Entry 7S0T (electron microscopy, 3.05 A resolution); this record covers chains A and P of the 7 polymer chains in the assembly.

Chain A:
Protein: DNA polymerase zeta catalytic subunit
From: Saccharomyces cerevisiae
Notes: EC 2.7.7.7
UniProtKB: P14284 (DPOZ_YEAST); residue numbers follow UniProt; this construct covers 1-1504
Sequence (1538 residues; each row starts with the number of its first residue; numbers below 1 keep their minus sign (Met-33 is residue -33)):
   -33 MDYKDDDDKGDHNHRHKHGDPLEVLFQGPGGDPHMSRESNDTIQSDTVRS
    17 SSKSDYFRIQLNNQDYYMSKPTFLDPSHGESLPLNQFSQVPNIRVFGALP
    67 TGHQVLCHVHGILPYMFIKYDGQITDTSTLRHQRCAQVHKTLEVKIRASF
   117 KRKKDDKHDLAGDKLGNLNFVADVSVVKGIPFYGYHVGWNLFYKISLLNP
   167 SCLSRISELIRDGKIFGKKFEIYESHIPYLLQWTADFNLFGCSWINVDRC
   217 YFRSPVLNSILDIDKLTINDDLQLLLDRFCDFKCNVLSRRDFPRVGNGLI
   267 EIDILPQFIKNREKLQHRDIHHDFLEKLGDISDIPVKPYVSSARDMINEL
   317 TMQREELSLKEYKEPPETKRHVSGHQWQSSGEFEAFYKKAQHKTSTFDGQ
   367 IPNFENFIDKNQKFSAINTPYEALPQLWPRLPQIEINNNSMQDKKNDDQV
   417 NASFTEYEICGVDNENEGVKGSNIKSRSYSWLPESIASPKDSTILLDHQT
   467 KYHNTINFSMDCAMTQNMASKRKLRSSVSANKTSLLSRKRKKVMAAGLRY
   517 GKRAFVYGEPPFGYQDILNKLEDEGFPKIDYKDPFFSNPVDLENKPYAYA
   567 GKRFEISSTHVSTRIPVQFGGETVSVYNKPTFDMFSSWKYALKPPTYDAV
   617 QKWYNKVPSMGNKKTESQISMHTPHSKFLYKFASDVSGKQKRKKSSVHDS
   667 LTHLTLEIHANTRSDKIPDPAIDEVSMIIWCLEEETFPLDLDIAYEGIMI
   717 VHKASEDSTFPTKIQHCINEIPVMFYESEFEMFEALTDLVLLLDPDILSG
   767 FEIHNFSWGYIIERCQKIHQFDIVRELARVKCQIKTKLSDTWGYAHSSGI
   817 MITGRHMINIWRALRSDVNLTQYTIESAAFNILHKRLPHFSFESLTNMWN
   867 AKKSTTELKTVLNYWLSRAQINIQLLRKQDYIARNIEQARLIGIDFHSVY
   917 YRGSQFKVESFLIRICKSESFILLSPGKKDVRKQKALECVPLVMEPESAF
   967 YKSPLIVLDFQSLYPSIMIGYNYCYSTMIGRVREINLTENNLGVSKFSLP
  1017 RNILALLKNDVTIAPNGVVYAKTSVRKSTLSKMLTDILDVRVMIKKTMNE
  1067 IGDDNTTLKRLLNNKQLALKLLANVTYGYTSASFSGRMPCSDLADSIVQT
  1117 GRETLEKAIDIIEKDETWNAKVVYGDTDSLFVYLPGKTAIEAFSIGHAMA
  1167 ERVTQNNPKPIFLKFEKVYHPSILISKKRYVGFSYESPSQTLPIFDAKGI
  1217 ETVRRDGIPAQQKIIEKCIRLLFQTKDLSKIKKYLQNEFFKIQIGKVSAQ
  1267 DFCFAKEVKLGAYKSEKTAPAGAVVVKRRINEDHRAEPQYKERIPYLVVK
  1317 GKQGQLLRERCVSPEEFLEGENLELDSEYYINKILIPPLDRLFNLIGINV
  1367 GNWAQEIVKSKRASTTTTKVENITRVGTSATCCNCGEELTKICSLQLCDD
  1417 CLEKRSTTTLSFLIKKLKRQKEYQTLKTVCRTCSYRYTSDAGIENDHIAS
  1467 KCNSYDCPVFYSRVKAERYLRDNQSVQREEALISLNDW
Disordered / not traced: -33 to 19, 118-129, 296-302, 321-326, 363-366, 377, 402-511, 625-660, 721-722, 799-804, 1065-1071, 1298-1301, 1317-1320, 1325-1326, 1331, 1337-1340, 1374-1419, 1503-1504
Differences from the reference sequence: initiating methionine (-33); expression tag (-32 to 0)
Ion coordination: Ca2+: Asp975, Phe976, Asp1144 (together with 2'-deoxycytidine-5'-triphosphate)
Residues lining bound ligands:
  - 2'-deoxycytidine-5'-triphosphate (DCP): Asp975, Phe976, Gln977, Ser978, Leu979, Tyr980, Pro981, Asn1090, Tyr1093, Thr1143, Asp1144
  - 4Fe-4S cluster (SF4): Arg852, Pro854, Val1445, Cys1446, Cys1449, Cys1468, Ser1470, Cys1473, Val1475, Phe1476, Arg1479
Reported in the primary citation:
  - catalytic residues: Asp975, Asp1144
  - conformationally variable residues (domain motion): Ser1044 to Ser1097
  - binding site for 2'-deoxycytidine-5'-triphosphate: Ser978, Leu979, Tyr980, Tyr1093

Chain P:
Molecule: 30-nt DNA strand
Sequence (30 nucleotides; row label = number of the first residue in the row):
    86 TAATGATAGGGGAGGGAATCCCTCCCCTAC
Disordered / not traced: 86-105

Chain A / chain P interface:
Pairs across the interface (24; chain A residue first):
  Asp1142(A) - DC115(P)  phosphate contact
  Thr1143(A) - DC115(P)  sugar contact
  Lys1194(A) - DA114(P)  sugar contact
  Tyr1196(A) - DC115(P)  phosphate contact
  Lys1214(A) - DA114(P)  phosphate contact
  Lys1214(A) - DC115(P)  salt bridge to the phosphate
  Gly1215(A) - DA114(P)  hydrogen bond to the phosphate
  Val1219(A) - DA114(P)  phosphate contact
  Arg1220(A) - DC112(P)  sugar contact
  Arg1220(A) - DT113(P)  hydrogen bond to the sugar
  Arg1221(A) - DC112(P)  phosphate contact
  Arg1221(A) - DT113(P)  salt bridge to the phosphate
  Asp1222(A) - DC111(P)  phosphate contact
  Asp1222(A) - DC112(P)  phosphate contact
  Lys1272(A) - DC112(P)  phosphate contact
  Glu1273(A) - DC111(P)  phosphate contact
  Glu1273(A) - DC112(P)  hydrogen bond to the phosphate
  Tyr1279(A) - DC110(P)  phosphate contact
  Tyr1279(A) - DC111(P)  hydrogen bond to the phosphate
  Lys1280(A) - DC110(P)  hydrogen bond to the phosphate
  Thr1284(A) - DC109(P)  phosphate contact
  Thr1284(A) - DC110(P)  hydrogen bond to the phosphate
  Pro1286(A) - DC111(P)  phosphate contact
  Arg1309(A) - DC112(P)  salt bridge to the phosphate
Other interface residues (no listed pair), chain A (23 interface residues in all): Asp1144, Ser1145, Ala1213, Ala1271, Lys1275, Ala1278

In short:
23 residues of chain A face 7 of chain P across their interface; the contacts include 6 hydrogen bonds and 3
salt bridges. Among the polar pairs are Arg1220(A)-DT113(P), Gly1215(A)-DA114(P) and Glu1273(A)-DC112(P). The
paper reports catalytic residues Asp975(A) and Asp1144(A); a binding site for 2'-deoxycytidine-5'-triphosphate
at Ser978(A), Leu979(A) and Tyr980(A) among others.
Here chain A is DNA polymerase zeta catalytic subunit (Saccharomyces cerevisiae) and chain P is a 30-nt DNA
strand. Entry 7S0T (Structure of DNA polymerase zeta with mismatched DNA) was determined by electron
microscopy.
